Entry 2BHQ (X-ray diffraction, 1.40 A resolution); this record covers chains A and B.

Chain A (and B):
Name: 1-pyrroline-5-carboxylate dehydrogenase
From: Thermus thermophilus
Notes: EC 1.5.1.12; chain B of this document is another copy of the same molecule, construct and numbering; everything in this record applies to it too
UniProtKB: Q5SI02 (Q5SI02); numbering as in UniProt (aligned over 1-516)
Sequence (516 residues; numbered 1 to 516; the number before each row is that of its first residue):
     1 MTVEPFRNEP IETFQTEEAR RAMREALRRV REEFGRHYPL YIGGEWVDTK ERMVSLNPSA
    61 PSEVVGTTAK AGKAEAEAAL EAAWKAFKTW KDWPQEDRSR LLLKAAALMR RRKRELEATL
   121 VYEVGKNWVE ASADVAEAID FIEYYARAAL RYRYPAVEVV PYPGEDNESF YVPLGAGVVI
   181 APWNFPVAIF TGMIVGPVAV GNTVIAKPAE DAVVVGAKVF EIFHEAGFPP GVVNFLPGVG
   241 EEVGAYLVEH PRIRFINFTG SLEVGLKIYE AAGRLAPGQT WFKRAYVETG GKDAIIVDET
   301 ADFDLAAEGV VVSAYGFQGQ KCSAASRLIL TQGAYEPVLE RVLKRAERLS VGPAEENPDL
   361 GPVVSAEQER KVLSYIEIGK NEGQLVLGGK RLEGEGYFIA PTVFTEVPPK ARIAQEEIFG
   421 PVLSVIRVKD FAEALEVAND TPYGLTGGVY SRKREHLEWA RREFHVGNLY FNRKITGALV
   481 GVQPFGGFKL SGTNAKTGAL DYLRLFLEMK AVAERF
Ligand contacts: glutamic acid (GLU): Glu137, Asn184, Phe185, Ile189, Thr259, Glu288, Lys321, Cys322, Ser323, Thr476, Gly477, Ala478, Phe485

Interface between chain A and chain B:
Residue-residue contacts - 142 pairs, chain A then chain B:
  Phe6(A) - Val160(B)  hydrophobic
  Lys91(A) - Glu463(B)  salt bridge
  Arg151(A) - Glu158(B)  salt bridge
  Tyr154(A) - Arg461(B)
  Glu158(A) - Arg151(B)  salt bridge
  Glu158(A) - Leu500(B)
  Val159(A) - Gly481(B)
  Val159(A) - Val482(B)
  Val160(A) - Phe6(B)  hydrophobic
  Val160(A) - Gly481(B)  hydrogen bond (backbone-backbone)
  Val160(A) - Val482(B)
  Tyr162(A) - Leu479(B)  hydrophobic
  Tyr162(A) - Val482(B)  hydrophobic
  Glu165(A) - Arg473(B)  salt bridge
  Glu165(A) - Gln483(B)  hydrogen bond
  Asn167(A) - Val482(B)
  Asn167(A) - Gln483(B)  hydrogen bond
  Glu168(A) - Arg461(B)  salt bridge
  Ser169(A) - Pro484(B)
  Phe170(A) - Arg461(B)
  Tyr171(A) - Asp501(B)  hydrogen bond
  Leu262(A) - Phe282(B)  hydrophobic
  Leu266(A) - Phe282(B)  hydrophobic
  Tyr269(A) - Ala272(B)
  Tyr269(A) - Gly273(B)
  Tyr269(A) - Phe282(B)  hydrophobic
  Tyr269(A) - Lys283(B)  hydrogen bond (side chain-backbone)
  Glu270(A) - Gly273(B)  hydrogen bond (backbone-backbone)
  Glu270(A) - Arg274(B)
  Ala272(A) - Tyr269(B)
  Gly273(A) - Tyr269(B)
  Gly273(A) - Glu270(B)  hydrogen bond (backbone-backbone)
  Arg274(A) - Glu270(B)
  Leu275(A) - Leu266(B)  hydrophobic
  Leu275(A) - Leu490(B)  hydrophobic
  Thr280(A) - Lys489(B)
  Thr280(A) - Leu490(B)  hydrogen bond (backbone-backbone)
  Trp281(A) - Lys489(B)
  Trp281(A) - Leu490(B)
  Phe282(A) - Leu262(B)  hydrophobic
  Phe282(A) - Leu266(B)  hydrophobic
  Phe282(A) - Tyr269(B)  hydrophobic
  Phe282(A) - Val287(B)  hydrophobic
  Phe282(A) - Thr289(B)
  Phe282(A) - Lys489(B)
  Phe282(A) - Leu490(B)  hydrophobic
  Phe282(A) - Gly492(B)
  Lys283(A) - Tyr269(B)  hydrogen bond (backbone-side chain)
  Arg284(A) - Thr493(B)
  Val287(A) - Phe282(B)  hydrophobic
  Thr289(A) - Phe282(B)
  Pro442(A) - Thr280(B)
  Arg454(A) - Glu514(B)  salt bridge
  Leu457(A) - Glu514(B)
  Ala460(A) - Lys510(B)  hydrogen bond (backbone-side chain)
  Arg461(A) - Tyr154(B)
  Arg461(A) - Glu168(B)  salt bridge
  Arg461(A) - Phe170(B)
  Arg461(A) - Lys510(B)  hydrogen bond (backbone-side chain)
  Arg461(A) - Val512(B)
  Glu463(A) - Lys91(B)  salt bridge
  Phe464(A) - Lys510(B)  hydrogen bond (backbone-side chain)
  His465(A) - Glu508(B)  salt bridge
  Val466(A) - Lys510(B)
  Gly467(A) - Lys510(B)
  Gly467(A) - Ala511(B)  hydrogen bond (backbone-backbone)
  Asn468(A) - Ala511(B)
  Leu469(A) - Lys510(B)
  Leu469(A) - Ala511(B)  hydrogen bond (backbone-backbone)
  Leu469(A) - Val512(B)
  Leu469(A) - Ala513(B)  hydrogen bond (backbone-backbone)
  Tyr470(A) - Ala513(B)
  Phe471(A) - Val512(B)  hydrophobic
  Phe471(A) - Ala513(B)  hydrogen bond (backbone-backbone)
  Phe471(A) - Glu514(B)
  Phe471(A) - Arg515(B)  hydrogen bond (backbone-backbone)
  Asn472(A) - Arg515(B)
  Arg473(A) - Glu165(B)  salt bridge
  Arg473(A) - Arg515(B)
  Leu479(A) - Tyr162(B)  hydrophobic
  Gly481(A) - Val159(B)
  Gly481(A) - Val160(B)  hydrogen bond (backbone-backbone)
  Val482(A) - Val159(B)
  Val482(A) - Val160(B)
  Val482(A) - Tyr162(B)  hydrophobic
  Val482(A) - Asn167(B)
  Gln483(A) - Glu165(B)  hydrogen bond
  Gln483(A) - Asn167(B)  hydrogen bond
  Pro484(A) - Ser169(B)
  Pro484(A) - Met509(B)  hydrophobic
  Pro484(A) - Ala511(B)
  Phe488(A) - Glu508(B)
  Phe488(A) - Met509(B)
  Phe488(A) - Lys510(B)
  Lys489(A) - Thr280(B)
  Lys489(A) - Trp281(B)
  Lys489(A) - Phe282(B)
  Leu490(A) - Gln279(B)
  Leu490(A) - Thr280(B)  hydrogen bond (backbone-backbone)
  Leu490(A) - Trp281(B)
  Leu490(A) - Phe282(B)  hydrophobic
  Gly492(A) - Phe282(B)
  Thr493(A) - Arg284(B)
  Asn494(A) - Glu508(B)
  Asn494(A) - Met509(B)  hydrogen bond (side chain-backbone)
  Lys496(A) - Met509(B)
  Leu500(A) - Glu158(B)
  Asp501(A) - Tyr171(B)  hydrogen bond
  Asp501(A) - Arg504(B)  salt bridge
  Asp501(A) - Met509(B)
  Arg504(A) - Asp501(B)  salt bridge
  Glu508(A) - His465(B)  salt bridge
  Glu508(A) - Phe488(B)
  Glu508(A) - Asn494(B)
  Met509(A) - Pro484(B)  hydrophobic
  Met509(A) - Phe488(B)
  Met509(A) - Asn494(B)  hydrogen bond (backbone-side chain)
  Met509(A) - Lys496(B)
  Met509(A) - Asp501(B)
  Lys510(A) - Ala460(B)  hydrogen bond (side chain-backbone)
  Lys510(A) - Arg461(B)  hydrogen bond (side chain-backbone)
  Lys510(A) - Phe464(B)  hydrogen bond (side chain-backbone)
  Lys510(A) - Val466(B)
  Lys510(A) - Gly467(B)
  Lys510(A) - Leu469(B)
  Lys510(A) - Phe488(B)
  Ala511(A) - Gly467(B)  hydrogen bond (backbone-backbone)
  Ala511(A) - Asn468(B)
  Ala511(A) - Leu469(B)  hydrogen bond (backbone-backbone)
  Ala511(A) - Pro484(B)
  Val512(A) - Arg461(B)
  Val512(A) - Leu469(B)
  Val512(A) - Phe471(B)  hydrophobic
  Ala513(A) - Leu469(B)  hydrogen bond (backbone-backbone)
  Ala513(A) - Tyr470(B)
  Ala513(A) - Phe471(B)  hydrogen bond (backbone-backbone)
  Glu514(A) - Arg454(B)  salt bridge
  Glu514(A) - Leu457(B)
  Glu514(A) - Phe471(B)
  Arg515(A) - Phe471(B)  hydrogen bond (backbone-backbone)
  Arg515(A) - Asn472(B)
  Arg515(A) - Arg473(B)
Other interface residues (no listed pair), chain A (75 interface residues in all): Asn8, Tyr144, Pro161, Asp166, Gly265, Gln279, Arg462
Other interface residues (no listed pair), chain B (75 interface residues in all): Asn8, Tyr144, Pro161, Asp166, Gly265, Leu275, Pro442, Arg462

Summary:
The chain A/chain B interface involves 75 residues from each chain, with 32 hydrogen bonds and 14 salt
bridges. Polar pairs include Lys91(A)-Glu463(B), Arg151(A)-Glu158(B) and Glu165(A)-Arg473(B). Bound to chain
A: glutamic acid.
Chain A and chain B are both 1-pyrroline-5-carboxylate dehydrogenase (Thermus thermophilus); the structure,
Crystal Analysis of 1-Pyrroline-5-Carboxylate Dehydrogenase from Thermus with bound product glutamate, was
determined by X-ray diffraction, deposited together with 2IY6, 2BHP, 2BJA, 2BJK and 1UZB.
